PDB entry 7A4Q | X-ray diffraction, 1.42 A resolution | chain A

Chain A:
Protein: Casein kinase II subunit alpha
Source organism: Homo sapiens
Notes: EC 2.7.11.1
UniProt: P68400 (CSK21_HUMAN); residue numbers follow UniProt; this construct covers 3-329
Chain sequence (327 residues; row label = number of the first residue in the row):
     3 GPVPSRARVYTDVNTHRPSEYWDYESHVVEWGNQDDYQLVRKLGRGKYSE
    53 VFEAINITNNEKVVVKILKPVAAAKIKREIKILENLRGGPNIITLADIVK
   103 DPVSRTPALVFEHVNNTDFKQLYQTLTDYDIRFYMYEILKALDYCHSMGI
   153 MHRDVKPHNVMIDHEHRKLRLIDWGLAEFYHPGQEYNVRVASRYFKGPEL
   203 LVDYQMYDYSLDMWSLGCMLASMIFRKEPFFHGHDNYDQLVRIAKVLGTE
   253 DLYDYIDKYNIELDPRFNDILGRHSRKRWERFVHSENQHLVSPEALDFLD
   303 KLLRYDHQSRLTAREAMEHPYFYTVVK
Differences from the reference sequence: engineered mutation Ser21 (Arg in P68400), Ala74 (Lys in P68400), Ala75 (Lys in P68400), Ala76 (Lys in P68400)
Ligand contacts: CK2alpha (QY2; 2-methoxyimino-5-(quinolin-6-ylmethyl)-1,3-thiazol-4-one): Leu45, Ser51, Val53, Val66, Lys68, Ile95, Phe113, Glu114, His115, Val116, Met163, Ile174, Asp175, Trp176
UniProt features mapped onto this chain:
  - region: Gln36 to Leu41 (Interaction with beta subunit)
  - active site: Asp156 (Proton acceptor)
  - binding site (ATP): Leu45 to Val53, Lys68

Overview:
Bound to chain A: CK2alpha. From UniProt: active-site residue Asp156 and 10 ATP-binding residues.
Chain A is Casein kinase II subunit alpha (Homo sapiens); the structure, The Crystal structure of RO4613269
bound to CK2alpha, was determined by X-ray diffraction together with 7ZWE and 7ZWG from the same study.
